6LQJ - chains A and i of the 18 polymer chains in the assembly; structure by electron microscopy, 3.24 A resolution.

Chain A:
Molecule: Curli production assembly/transport component CsgG
From: Escherichia coli K-12
UniProtKB: P0AEA2 (CSGG_ECOLI); residue numbers follow UniProt; this construct covers 1-277
Chain sequence (285 residues; numbered 1 to 285; the number before each row is that of its first residue):
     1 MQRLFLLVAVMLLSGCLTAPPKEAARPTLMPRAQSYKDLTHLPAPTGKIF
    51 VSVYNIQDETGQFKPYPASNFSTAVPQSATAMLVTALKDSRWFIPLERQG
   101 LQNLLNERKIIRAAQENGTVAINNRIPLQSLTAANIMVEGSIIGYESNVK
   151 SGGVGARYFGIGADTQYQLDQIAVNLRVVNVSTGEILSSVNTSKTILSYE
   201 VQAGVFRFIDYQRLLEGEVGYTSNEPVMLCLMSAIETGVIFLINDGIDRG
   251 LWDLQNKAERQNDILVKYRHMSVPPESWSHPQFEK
Not modelled in the structure: 1-46, 253-285
Construct notes: expression tag (278-285)
Curated features (UniProtKB/Swiss-Prot):
  - lipidation: C16 (N-palmitoyl cysteine)

Chain i:
Molecule: Curli production assembly/transport component CsgF
From: Escherichia coli K-12
UniProtKB: P0AE98 (CSGF_ECOLI); residues 1-138 here = UniProt positions 1-138
Chain sequence (144 residues; each row starts with the number of its first residue):
     1 MRVKHAVVLLMLISPLSWAGTMTFQFRNPNFGGNPNNGAFLLNSAQAQNS
    51 YKDPSYNDDFGIETPSALDNFTQAIQSQILGGLLSNINTGKPGRMVTNDY
   101 IVDIANRDGQLQLNVTDRKTGQTSTIQVSGLQNNSTDFHHHHHH
Not modelled in the structure: 1-19, 60-144
Construct notes: expression tag (139-144)
From the paper describing this entry:
  - mutagenesis - N43R: decreased growth

How chain A and chain i interact:
Residue-residue contacts (9):
  F206(A) with F40(i), hydrophobic
  F208(A) with A47(i)
  Q212(A) with A47(i); Q48(i); N49(i); S50(i)
  R213(A) with Q48(i); S50(i), hydrogen bond
  L214(A) with Q48(i), hydrogen bond (backbone-side chain)
Also at the interface, not in a pair above, chain A (6 interface residues in all): E216
Also at the interface, not in a pair above, chain i (6 interface residues in all): S44

In short:
Chain A and chain i each contribute 6 residues to their interface; the contacts include 2 hydrogen bonds.
Polar pairs include R213(A)-S50(i) and L214(A)-Q48(i). From the paper: N43R of chain i reduces growth.
Chain A is Curli production assembly/transport component CsgG and chain i is Curli production
assembly/transport component CsgF, both from Escherichia coli K-12; the structure, Low resolution architecture
of curli complex, was determined by electron microscopy (same publication as 6LQH and 7BRM).
